9MXC - chains B and D of the 5 polymer chains in the assembly; structure by electron microscopy, 2.10 A resolution.

Chain B:
Protein: viral protein 2
Source organism: enterovirus D68
Notes: EC 3.4.22.29, 3.6.1.15, 3.4.22.28, 2.7.7.48
UniProt: A0A1B0T636 (A0A1B0T636_HED68); residues 2012-2248 here correspond to UniProt positions 81-317 (UniProt number = residue number - 1931)
Sequence (237 residues; each row starts with the number of its first residue):
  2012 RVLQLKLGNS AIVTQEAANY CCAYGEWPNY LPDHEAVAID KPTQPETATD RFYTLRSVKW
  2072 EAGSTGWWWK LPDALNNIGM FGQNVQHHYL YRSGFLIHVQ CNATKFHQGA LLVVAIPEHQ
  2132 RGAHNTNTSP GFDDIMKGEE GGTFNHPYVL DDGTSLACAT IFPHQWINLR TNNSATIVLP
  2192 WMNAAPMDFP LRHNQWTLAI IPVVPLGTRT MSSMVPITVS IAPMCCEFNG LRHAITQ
Bound ions: Na+ near Asp-2163 (its only coordinating residue here)

Chain D:
Protein: viral protein 4
Source organism: enterovirus D68
UniProt: Q68T42 (POLG_HED68); residues 4028-4057 here correspond to UniProt positions 29-58 (UniProt number = residue number - 3999)
Sequence (30 residues; row label = number of the first residue in the row):
  4028 QINFYKDSYA ASASKQDFSQ DPSKFTEPVV

Interface between chain B and chain D:
Residue-residue contacts (8):
  Asn-2030(B) / Val-4056(D)
  Asn-2030(B) / Val-4057(D)  hydrogen bond (side chain-backbone)
  Tyr-2031(B) / Val-4056(D)
  Tyr-2031(B) / Val-4057(D)  hydrophobic
  Cys-2032(B) / Pro-4055(D)
  Cys-2033(B) / Pro-4055(D)  hydrogen bond (backbone-backbone)
  Tyr-2035(B) / Lys-4051(D)
  Tyr-2035(B) / Phe-4052(D)  hydrophobic
Other interface residues (no listed pair), chain B (6 interface residues in all): Gly-2036

In short:
6 residues of chain B face 5 of chain D across their interface, with 2 hydrogen bonds. Polar pairs include
Asn-2030(B)/Val-4057(D) and Cys-2033(B)/Pro-4055(D).
Chain B is viral protein 2 and chain D is viral protein 4, both from enterovirus D68; the structure, Cryo-EM
Structure of Human Enterovirus D68 USA/IL/14-18952 in Complex with Fc-MFSD6(L3), was determined by electron
microscopy, deposited together with 9MWZ.
